5CD4 - chains G and H of the 12 polymer chains in the assembly; structure by X-ray diffraction, 3.20 A resolution.

[Chain G]
Molecule: CRISPR system Cascade subunit CasC
From: Escherichia coli
Reference sequence: Q46899 (CASC_ECOLI); residues 1-363 here = UniProt positions 1-363
Amino-acid sequence (363 residues; each row starts with the number of its first residue):
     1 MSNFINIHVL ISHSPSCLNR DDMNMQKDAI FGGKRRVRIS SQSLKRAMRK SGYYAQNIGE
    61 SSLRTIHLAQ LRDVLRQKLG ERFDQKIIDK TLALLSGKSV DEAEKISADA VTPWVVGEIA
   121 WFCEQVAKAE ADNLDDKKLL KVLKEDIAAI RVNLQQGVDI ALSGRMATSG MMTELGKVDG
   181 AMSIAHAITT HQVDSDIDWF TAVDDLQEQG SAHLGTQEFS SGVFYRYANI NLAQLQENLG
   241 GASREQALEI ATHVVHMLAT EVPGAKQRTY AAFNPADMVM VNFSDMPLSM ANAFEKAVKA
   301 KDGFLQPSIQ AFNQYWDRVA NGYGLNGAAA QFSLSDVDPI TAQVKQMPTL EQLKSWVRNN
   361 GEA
Unresolved in the structure: 1
From the paper describing this entry:
  - binding site for crRNA: Lys137, Lys138, Lys141, Lys144
  - mutagenesis - D22A: abolished binding to CRISPR system Cascade subunit CasB

[Chain H]
Molecule: CRISPR system Cascade subunit CasD
From: Escherichia coli
Reference sequence: Q46898 (CAS5_ECOLI); residues 1-224 here = UniProt positions 1-224
Amino-acid sequence (224 residues; row label = number of the first residue in the row):
     1 MRSYLILRLA GPMQAWGQPT FEGTRPTGRF PTRSGLLGLL GACLGIQRDD TSSLQALSES
    61 VQFAVRCDEL ILDDRRVSVT GLRDYHTVLG AREDYRGLKS HETIQTWREY LCDASFTVAL
   121 WLTPHATMVI SELEKAVLKP RYTPYLGRRS CPLTHPLFLG TCQASDPQKA LLNYEPVGGD
   181 IYSEESVTGH HLKFTARDEP MITLPRQFAS REWYVIKGGM DVSQ
Unresolved in the structure: 220-224

[Chain G / chain H interface]
Contacting residue pairs (83; chain G residue first):
  Asn3(G) with Pro140(H); Arg141(H)
  Phe4(G) with Pro140(H); Tyr142(H); Thr143(H)
  Asp22(G) with Tyr85(H)
  Lys27(G) with Asp84(H), salt bridge; Tyr85(H), hydrogen bond (side chain-backbone)
  Asp28(G) with Leu82(H)
  Ala29(G) with Leu82(H), hydrophobic
  Ile30(G) with Thr80(H); Cys112(H), hydrogen bond (backbone-side chain); Asp113(H)
  Phe31(G) with Asp113(H)
  Gly32(G) with Asp113(H), hydrogen bond (backbone-side chain)
  Gly33(G) with Val77(H); Asp113(H), hydrogen bond (backbone-side chain)
  Arg38(G) with Asp84(H), salt bridge
  Ser41(G) with Ser150(H), hydrogen bond
  Gln42(G) with Asp84(H), hydrogen bond; His86(H)
  Arg46(G) with Leu89(H)
  Trp121(G) with Arg96(H)
  Leu143(G) with Arg96(H)
  Glu145(G) with Gly97(H); Leu98(H)
  Asp146(G) with Arg96(H), salt bridge
  Ala149(G) with Leu98(H), hydrophobic
  Arg165(G) with Arg92(H)
  Ala167(G) with Gly90(H); Ala91(H); Arg92(H), hydrogen bond (backbone-backbone)
  Thr168(G) with Gly90(H), hydrogen bond (side chain-backbone); Ala91(H); Arg92(H); Leu98(H); Lys99(H); Ser100(H)
  Gly170(G) with Leu98(H)
  Met171(G) with Tyr95(H)
  Met172(G) with Arg96(H)
  Glu174(G) with Arg48(H)
  Leu175(G) with Gln47(H); Asp49(H)
  Lys177(G) with Arg48(H)
  Asp179(G) with Arg48(H), salt bridge; Arg149(H), salt bridge
  Gly180(G) with Arg149(H)
  Ser183(G) with Thr143(H); Arg149(H)
  Ile184(G) with Ser150(H)
  Ala185(G) with Ser150(H); Pro152(H), hydrophobic
  His186(G) with Met13(H); Tyr110(H); Ser150(H)
  Tyr227(G) with Pro152(H), hydrophobic
  Asn229(G) with Thr143(H)
  Asn231(G) with Arg141(H), hydrogen bond (side chain-backbone); Tyr142(H); Thr143(H)
  Gln234(G) with Tyr142(H)
  Glu237(G) with Tyr142(H), hydrogen bond
  Asp285(G) with Leu138(H); Lys139(H); Pro140(H)
  Met286(G) with Val137(H); Pro156(H), hydrophobic; Leu157(H), hydrogen bond (side chain-backbone)
  Leu288(G) with Leu153(H); His155(H); Pro156(H)
  Ser289(G) with Pro152(H); Leu153(H), hydrogen bond (backbone-backbone); Thr154(H)
  Ala291(G) with Thr154(H)
  Asn292(G) with Thr154(H)
  Glu295(G) with Leu70(H)
  Lys296(G) with Asp73(H), salt bridge
  Tyr315(G) with Thr154(H)
  Tyr323(G) with Thr154(H); His155(H); Pro156(H)
Also at the interface, not in a pair above, chain G (55 interface residues in all): Asp21, Pro113, Ser169, Pro287, Met290, Gly324
Also at the interface, not in a pair above, chain H (44 interface residues in all): Pro12, Leu72, Pro144, Phe158

[Summary]
Chain G and chain H form an interface of 55 and 44 residues respectively, with 12 hydrogen bonds and 6 salt
bridges. Polar pairs include Lys27(G)-Asp84(H), Arg38(G)-Asp84(H) and Asp146(G)-Arg96(H). The paper reports a
binding site for crRNA at Lys137(G), Lys138(G) and Lys141(G) among others; D22A of chain G abolishes binding
to CRISPR system Cascade subunit CasB.
Chain G is CRISPR system Cascade subunit CasC and chain H is CRISPR system Cascade subunit CasD, both from
Escherichia coli; the structure, The Type IE CRISPR Cascade complex from E. coli, with two assemblies in the
asymmetric unit ..., was determined by X-ray diffraction.
